9H9H - chains A and M of the 26 polymer chains in the assembly; structure by electron microscopy, 3.80 A resolution.

== Chain A ==
Molecule: 16S RNA
Source organism: Escherichia coli
Sequence (1542 nucleotides; each row starts with the number of its first residue):
     1 AAAUUGAAGA GUUUGAUCAU GGCUCAGAUU GAACGCUGGC GGCAGGCCUA ACACAUGCAA
    61 GUCGAACGGU AACAGGAAGA AGCUUGCUUC UUUGCUGACG AGUGGCGGAC GGGUGAGUAA
   121 UGUCUGGGAA ACUGCCUGAU GGAGGGGGAU AACUACUGGA AACGGUAGCU AAUACCGCAU
   181 AACGUCGCAA GACCAAAGAG GGGGACCUUC GGGCCUCUUG CCAUCGGAUG UGCCCAGAUG
   241 GGAUUAGCUA GUAGGUGGGG UAACGGCUCA CCUAGGCGAC GAUCCCUAGC UGGUCUGAGA
   301 GGAUGACCAG CCACACUGGA ACUGAGACAC GGUCCAGACU CCUACGGGAG GCAGCAGUGG
   361 GGAAUAUUGC ACAAUGGGCG CAAGCCUGAU GCAGCCAUGC CGCGUGUAUG AAGAAGGCCU
   421 UCGGGUUGUA AAGUACUUUC AGCGGGGAGG AAGGGAGUAA AGUUAAUACC UUUGCUCAUU
   481 GACGUUACCC GCAGAAGAAG CACCGGCUAA CUCCGUGCCA GCAGCCXCGG UAAUACGGAG
   541 GGUGCAAGCG UUAAUCGGAA UUACUGGGCG UAAAGCGCAC GCAGGCGGUU UGUUAAGUCA
   601 GAUGUGAAAU CCCCGGGCUC AACCUGGGAA CUGCAUCUGA UACUGGCAAG CUUGAGUCUC
   661 GUAGAGGGGG GUAGAAUUCC AGGUGUAGCG GUGAAAUGCG UAGAGAUCUG GAGGAAUACC
   721 GGUGGCGAAG GCGGCCCCCU GGACGAAGAC UGACGCUCAG GUGCGAAAGC GUGGGGAGCA
   781 AACAGGAUUA GAUACCCUGG UAGUCCACGC CGUAAACGAU GUCGACUUGG AGGUUGUGCC
   841 CUUGAGGCGU GGCUUCCGGA GCUAACGCGU UAAGUCGACC GCCUGGGGAG UACGGCCGCA
   901 AGGUUAAAAC UCAAAUGAAU UGACGGGGGC CCGCACAAGC GGUGGAGCAU GUGGUUUAAU
   961 UCGAUGXAAC GCGAAGAACC UUACCUGGUC UUGACAUCCA CGGAAGUUUU CAGAGAUGAG
  1021 AAUGUGCCUU CGGGAACCGU GAGACAGGUG CUGCAUGGCU GUCGUCAGCU CGUGUUGUGA
  1081 AAUGUUGGGU UAAGUCCCGC AACGAGCGCA ACCCUUAUCC UUUGUUGCCA GCGGUCCGGC
  1141 CGGGAACUCA AAGGAGACUG CCAGUGAUAA ACUGGAGGAA GGUGGGGAUG ACGUCAAGUC
  1201 AUCAUGGCCC UUACGACCAG GGCUACACAC GUGCUACAAU GGCGCAUACA AAGAGAAGCG
  1261 ACCUCGCGAG AGCAAGCGGA CCUCAUAAAG UGCGUCGUAG UCCGGAUUGG AGUCUGCAAC
  1321 UCGACUCCAU GAAGUCGGAA UCGCUAGUAA UCGUGGAUCA GAAUGCCACG GUGAAUACGU
  1381 UCCCGGGCCU UGUACACACC GCCCGUXACA CCAUGGGAGU GGGUUGCAAA AGAAGUAGGU
  1441 AGCUUAACCU UCGGGAGGGC GCUUACCACU UUGUGAUUCA UGACUGGGGU GAAGUCGUAA
  1501 CAAGGUAACC GUAGGGGAAC CUGCGGUUGG AUCACCUCCU UA
Disordered / not traced: 1535-1542
Modified positions: PSU (pseudouridine-5'-monophosphate) at position 516, G7M (N7-methyl-guanosine-5'-monophosphate) at position 527, 2MG (2N-methylguanosine-5'-monophosphate) at position 966, 5MC (5-methylcytidine-5'-monophosphate) at position 967, 2MG (2N-methylguanosine-5'-monophosphate) at position 1207, 4OC (4n,o2'-methylcytidine-5'-monophosphate) at position 1402, 5MC (5-methylcytidine-5'-monophosphate) at position 1407, UR3 (3-methyluridine-5'-monophoshate) at position 1498, 2MG (2N-methylguanosine-5'-monophosphate) at position 1516, MA6 (6N-dimethyladenosine-5'-monophoshate) at position 1518, MA6 (6N-dimethyladenosine-5'-monophoshate) at position 1519
Metal / ion sites: Mg2+ site 1 near G21 (its only coordinating residue here); Mg2+ site 2: C48, U114, G115; Mg2+ site 3 near A53 (its only coordinating residue here); Mg2+ site 4: A59, U387; Mg2+ site 5 near G100 (its only coordinating residue here); Mg2+ site 6: A109, G331; Mg2+ site 7: A116, G117, G289; K+ site 1: G145, A197; Mg2+ site 8 near U150 (its only coordinating residue here); Mg2+ site 9 near A171 (its only coordinating residue here); Mg2+ site 10: A174, C175; Mg2+ site 11: U180, A195; 69 more Mg2+ sites not listed; 1 more K+ sites not listed
Residues lining bound ligands: A1IC4 ((2S,3S)-2-[[(2S)-2-[[(2S,4S)-5-aminocarbonyloxy-4-oxidanyl-2-[[(2S,3R)-3-oxidanylpiperidin-2-yl]carbonylamino]pentanoyl]amino]-3-(1H-imidazol-4-yl)propanoyl]amino]-3-(2-chloranyl-1H-imidazol-4-yl)-3-oxidanyl-propanoic acid): U692, G693, U788, U789, G791, A792, A794, C795, U1506

== Chain M ==
Protein: Small ribosomal subunit protein uS13
Source organism: Escherichia coli
UniProtKB: P0A7S9 (RS13_ECOLI); residues 1-118 here = UniProt positions 1-118
Amino-acid sequence (118 residues; numbered 1 to 118; the number before each row is that of its first residue):
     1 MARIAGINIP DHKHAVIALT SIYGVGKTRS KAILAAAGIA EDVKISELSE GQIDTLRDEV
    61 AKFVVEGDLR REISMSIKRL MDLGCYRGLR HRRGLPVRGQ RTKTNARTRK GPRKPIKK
Disordered / not traced: 1, 117-118
UniProt features mapped onto this chain:
  - natural variant: Leu89 to Gly99 (deletion: In PW118), Gln100 to Lys118 (deletion: In rpsM413), Asn105 (N105H: In PW095; N105K: In PW097)
  - mutagenesis: Leu83 to Lys118 (Decreased growth rate at all temperatures. Decreased affinity of the 30S subunit P site for tRNA in vitro), Lys114 to Lys118 (Decreased growth rate at all temperatures. Decreased affinity of the 30S subunit P site for tRNA in vitro)

== How chain A and chain M interact ==
Pairs across the interface (64):
  A946(A) - Arg113(M)  salt bridge to the phosphate
  G947(A) - Arg107(M)  sugar contact
  G947(A) - Thr108(M)  phosphate contact
  G947(A) - Arg113(M)  salt bridge to the phosphate
  C948(A) - Asn105(M)  phosphate contact
  C948(A) - Ala106(M)  phosphate contact
  C948(A) - Arg107(M)  hydrogen bond to the phosphate
  C948(A) - Thr108(M)  hydrogen bond to the phosphate
  A949(A) - Asn105(M)  hydrogen bond to the phosphate
  U950(A) - Arg101(M)  salt bridge to the phosphate
  G951(A) - Arg101(M)  salt bridge to the phosphate
  U952(A) - Lys103(M)  base contact
  G953(A) - Lys103(M)  base contact
  G954(A) - Lys103(M)  base contact
  A1225(A) - Arg101(M)  phosphate contact
  A1225(A) - Thr102(M)  hydrogen bond to the phosphate
  A1225(A) - Lys103(M)  hydrogen bond to the phosphate
  C1226(A) - Arg90(M)  salt bridge to the phosphate
  C1226(A) - Leu95(M)  phosphate contact
  C1226(A) - Thr102(M)  hydrogen bond to the sugar
  C1226(A) - Lys103(M)  base contact
  C1226(A) - Lys110(M)  hydrogen bond to the sugar
  A1227(A) - Arg93(M)  salt bridge to the phosphate
  A1227(A) - Leu95(M)  phosphate contact
  A1227(A) - Lys110(M)  salt bridge to the phosphate
  A1227(A) - Ile116(M)  base contact
  C1228(A) - Lys103(M)  hydrogen bond to the base
  C1228(A) - Arg107(M)  salt bridge to the phosphate
  C1228(A) - Pro112(M)  phosphate contact
  C1228(A) - Arg113(M)  phosphate contact
  C1228(A) - Lys114(M)  hydrogen bond to the phosphate
  C1228(A) - Ile116(M)  sugar contact
  A1229(A) - Arg113(M)  phosphate contact
  C1230(A) - Thr104(M)  base contact
  C1296(A) - His14(M)  salt bridge to the phosphate
  C1302(A) - Lys13(M)  salt bridge to the phosphate
  C1302(A) - Ile17(M)  base contact
  A1306(A) - Thr108(M)  hydrogen bond to the sugar
  U1307(A) - Gln100(M)  phosphate contact
  U1307(A) - Thr108(M)  sugar contact
  U1307(A) - Arg109(M)  sugar contact
  U1308(A) - Val97(M)  phosphate contact
  U1308(A) - Arg98(M)  salt bridge to the phosphate
  U1308(A) - Gln100(M)  phosphate contact
  U1308(A) - Arg109(M)  sugar contact
  G1309(A) - Ser76(M)  sugar contact
  G1309(A) - Leu80(M)  phosphate contact
  G1309(A) - Arg87(M)  salt bridge to the phosphate
  G1309(A) - Arg98(M)  salt bridge to the phosphate
  G1310(A) - Arg87(M)  salt bridge to the phosphate
  C1328(A) - Thr28(M)  hydrogen bond to the phosphate
  C1328(A) - Arg29(M)  sugar contact
  A1329(A) - Gly24(M)  phosphate contact
  A1329(A) - Val25(M)  hydrogen bond to the phosphate
  A1329(A) - Gly26(M)  hydrogen bond to the phosphate
  A1329(A) - Lys27(M)  hydrogen bond to the phosphate
  A1329(A) - Thr28(M)  hydrogen bond to the phosphate
  A1329(A) - Arg29(M)  hydrogen bond to the phosphate
  A1329(A) - Leu69(M)  sugar contact
  U1330(A) - Ile22(M)  phosphate contact
  U1330(A) - Gly24(M)  hydrogen bond to the phosphate
  U1330(A) - Val25(M)  hydrogen bond to the phosphate
  U1330(A) - Gly26(M)  hydrogen bond to the phosphate
  G1331(A) - Tyr23(M)  phosphate contact
Also at the interface, not in a pair above, chain A (30 interface residues in all): C1243, U1295, U1321, G1323
Also at the interface, not in a pair above, chain M (39 interface residues in all): Asp42, Tyr86, Pro96, Gly99

== Summary ==
Chain A and chain M form an interface of 30 and 39 residues respectively; the contacts include 19 hydrogen
bonds and 14 salt bridges. Polar contacts include C1228(A)-Lys103(M), C1226(A)-Thr102(M) and
C1226(A)-Lys110(M). Chain A binds compound A1IC4. From UniProt: 5 mutagenesis sites on chain M.
Chain A is 16S RNA and chain M is Small ribosomal subunit protein uS13, both from Escherichia coli; the
structure, Complex 1 30S-IF1-IF2-IF3-GE81112, was determined by electron microscopy together with 9H8G, 9H9I,
9H9J, 9H9K, 9H9L, 9H9M and 9H9N from the same study.
